Entry 8DR0 (electron microscopy, 2.42 A resolution); this record covers chains A and G of the 10 polymer chains in the assembly.

== Chain A ==
Molecule: Replication factor C subunit 1
Source organism: Saccharomyces cerevisiae
UniProt: P38630 (RFC1_YEAST); residue numbers follow UniProt; this construct covers 1-861
Amino-acid sequence (918 residues; each row starts with the number of its first residue):
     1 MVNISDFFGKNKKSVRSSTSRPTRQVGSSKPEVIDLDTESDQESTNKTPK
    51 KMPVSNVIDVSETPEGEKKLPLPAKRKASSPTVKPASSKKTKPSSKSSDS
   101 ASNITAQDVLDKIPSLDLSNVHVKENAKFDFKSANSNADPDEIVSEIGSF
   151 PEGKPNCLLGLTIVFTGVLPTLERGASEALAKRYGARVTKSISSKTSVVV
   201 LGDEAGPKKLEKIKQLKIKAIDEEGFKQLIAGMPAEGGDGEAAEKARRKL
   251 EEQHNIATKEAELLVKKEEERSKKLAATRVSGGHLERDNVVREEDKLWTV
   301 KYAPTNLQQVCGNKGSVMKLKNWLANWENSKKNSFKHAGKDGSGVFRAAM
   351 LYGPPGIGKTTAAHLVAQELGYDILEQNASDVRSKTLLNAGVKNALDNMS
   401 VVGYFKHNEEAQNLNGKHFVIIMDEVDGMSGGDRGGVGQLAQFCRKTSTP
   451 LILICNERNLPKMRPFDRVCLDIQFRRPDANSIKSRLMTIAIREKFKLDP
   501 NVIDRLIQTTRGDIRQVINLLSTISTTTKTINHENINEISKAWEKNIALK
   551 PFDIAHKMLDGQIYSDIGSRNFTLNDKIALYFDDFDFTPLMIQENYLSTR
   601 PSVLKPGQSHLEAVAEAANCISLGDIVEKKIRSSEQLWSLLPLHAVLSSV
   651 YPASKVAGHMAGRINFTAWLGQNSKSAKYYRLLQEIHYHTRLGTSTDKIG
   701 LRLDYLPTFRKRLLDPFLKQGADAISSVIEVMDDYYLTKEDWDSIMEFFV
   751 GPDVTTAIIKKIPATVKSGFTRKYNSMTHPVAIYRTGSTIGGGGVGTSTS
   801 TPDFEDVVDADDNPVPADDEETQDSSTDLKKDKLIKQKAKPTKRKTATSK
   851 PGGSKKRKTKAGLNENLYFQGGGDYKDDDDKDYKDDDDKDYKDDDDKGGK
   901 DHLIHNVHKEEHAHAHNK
Unresolved in the structure: 1-289, 408-412, 787-918
Construct notes: expression tag (862-918)
Bound ions: Mg2+: Thr360 (together with ATP-gamma-S)
Ligand contacts: ATP-gamma-S (AGS; phosphothiophosphoric acid-adenylate ester): Thr299, Tyr302, Ala303, Pro304, Gln309, Val310, Cys311, Pro354, Pro355, Gly356, Ile357, Gly358, Lys359, Thr360, Thr361, Asn456, Arg486, Ile514, Arg515, Ile518
Swiss-Prot annotation at these positions:
  - motif (Nuclear localization signal): Lys830 to Leu834, Lys855 to Lys860
  - binding site (ATP): Thr299, Cys311, Gly353 to Thr361, Asn456
  - modified residue: Thr38 (Phosphothreonine), Ser40 (Phosphoserine), Thr63 (Phosphothreonine)
  - mutagenesis: Asp427 (D427H: In cs mutant CDC44-2; causes cell cycle arrest), Gly436 (G436R: In cs mutant CDC44-3/4; causes cell cycle arrest), Gly512 (G512A: In cs mutant CDC44-9; no effect), Asp513 (D513N: In cs mutants CDC44-1/5/8 and CDC44-9; causes cell cycle arrest)
Reported in the primary citation:
  - conformationally variable residues (domain motion): Phe405
  - binding site for the 22-nt DNA strand: Ser384, Thr386, Arg434, Asn459, Pro461, Arg464, Phe552, Arg632, Gln636, Phe666, Trp669, Leu670
  - binding site for the 18-nt DNA strand: Phe582, Trp638

== Chain G ==
Molecule: Proliferating cell nuclear antigen
Source organism: Saccharomyces cerevisiae
UniProt: A0A6B7JGY6 (A0A6B7JGY6_YEASX); numbering as in UniProt (aligned over 1-258)
Amino-acid sequence (277 residues; each row starts with the number of its first residue; numbers below 1 keep their minus sign (Met-18 is residue -18)):
   -18 MGSSHHHHHHSSGLVPRASMLEAKFEEASLFKRIIDGFKDCVQLVNFQCK
    32 EDGIIAQAVDDSRVLLVSLEIGVEAFQEYRCDHPVTLGMDLTSLSKILRC
    82 GNNTDTLTLIADNTPDSIILLFEDTKKDRIAEYSLKLMDIDADFLKIEEL
   132 QYDSTLSLPSSEFSKIVRDLSQLSDSINIMITKETIKFVADGDIGSGSVI
   182 IKPFVDMEHPETSIKLEMDQPVDLTFGAKYLLDIIKGSSLSDRVGIRLSS
   232 EAPALFQFDLKSGFLQFFLAPKFNDEE
Unresolved in the structure: -18 to -2, 256-258
Construct notes: expression tag (-18 to 0)

== How chain A and chain G interact ==
Residue-residue contacts - 40 pairs, chain A then chain G:
  Asp373(A) with Arg44(G), salt bridge
  Ile374(A) with Arg44(G)
  Leu375(A) with Asp42(G); Ser43(G); Arg44(G)
  Ala390(A) with Lys210(G)
  Gly391(A) with Ser43(G), hydrogen bond (backbone-side chain)
  Asn394(A) with Tyr211(G); Lys253(G), hydrogen bond (backbone-side chain)
  Asp397(A) with Lys253(G), salt bridge; Phe254(G), hydrogen bond (backbone-backbone)
  Asn398(A) with Val45(G); Ala251(G); Pro252(G); Lys253(G)
  Met399(A) with Val45(G); Glu232(G); Ala251(G); Pro252(G), hydrogen bond (backbone-backbone); Phe254(G), hydrophobic
  Ser400(A) with Arg44(G)
  Val401(A) with Arg44(G); Val45(G); Leu46(G); Phe249(G); Ala251(G)
  Val402(A) with Arg44(G); Leu126(G), hydrophobic
  Tyr404(A) with Leu131(G); Ala233(G); Pro234(G)
  Phe405(A) with Ile128(G), hydrophobic; Phe249(G), hydrophobic
  Lys406(A) with Asp124(G), salt bridge; Leu126(G)
  Lys417(A) with Phe254(G)
  His418(A) with Phe254(G)
  Phe419(A) with Ser43(G); Arg44(G); Val45(G), hydrophobic
Interface residues without a listed pair, chain A (19 interface residues in all): Lys393
Interface residues without a listed pair, chain G (23 interface residues in all): Leu47, Lys127, Asp156, Gly208
Interface features reported in the paper:
  - interface residues, chain A: Phe405(A)

== Overview ==
The interface between chain A and chain G involves 19 residues on one side and 23 on the other; the contacts
include 4 hydrogen bonds and 3 salt bridges. Among the polar pairs are Asp373(A)-Arg44(G), Asp397(A)-Lys253(G)
and Lys406(A)-Asp124(G). The paper reports a binding site for the 22-nt DNA strand at Ser384(A), Thr386(A) and
Arg434(A) among others; a binding site for the 18-nt DNA strand at Phe582(A) and Trp638(A).
Chain A is Replication factor C subunit 1 and chain G is Proliferating cell nuclear antigen, both from
Saccharomyces cerevisiae; the structure, Closed state of RFC:PCNA bound to a 3' ss/dsDNA junction, was
determined by electron microscopy, deposited together with 8DQW, 8DQX, 8DQZ, 8DR1, 8DR3, 8DR4 and 3 further
entries.
